3YAS - chain A; structure by X-ray diffraction, 1.85 A resolution.

# Chain A
Name: Protein (hydroxynitrile lyase)
From: Hevea brasiliensis
Notes: EC 4.1.2.39
UniProtKB: P52704 (HNL_HEVBR); residues 1-257 here = UniProt positions 1-257
Amino-acid sequence (257 residues; row label = number of the first residue in the row):
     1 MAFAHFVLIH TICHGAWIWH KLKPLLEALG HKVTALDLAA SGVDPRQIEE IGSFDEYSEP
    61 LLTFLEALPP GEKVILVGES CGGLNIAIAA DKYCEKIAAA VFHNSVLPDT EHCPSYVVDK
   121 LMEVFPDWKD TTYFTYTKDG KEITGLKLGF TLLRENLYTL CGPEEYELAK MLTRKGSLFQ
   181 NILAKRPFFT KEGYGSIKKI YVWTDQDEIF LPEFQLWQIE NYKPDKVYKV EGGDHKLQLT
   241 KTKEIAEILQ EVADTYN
Disordered / not traced: 1
Small-molecule neighbours: acetone (ACN): Thr11, Ile12, Ser80, Cys81, Trp128, Leu148, Leu157, Ile209, Phe210, His235

# Summary
Ligands of chain A: acetone.
Chain A is Protein (hydroxynitrile lyase) (Hevea brasiliensis); the structure, Hydroxynitrile lyase complexed
with acetone, was determined by X-ray diffraction together with 4YAS, 5YAS, 6YAS and 7YAS from the same study.
